Entry 2V5L (X-ray diffraction, 2.40 A resolution); this record covers chain A.

# Chain A
Name: Triosephosphate isomerase
Organism: Trypanosoma brucei brucei
Notes: EC 5.3.1.1
Reference sequence: P04789 (TPIS_TRYBB); residues 1-250 here = UniProt positions 1-250
Amino-acid sequence (250 residues; row label = number of the first residue in the row):
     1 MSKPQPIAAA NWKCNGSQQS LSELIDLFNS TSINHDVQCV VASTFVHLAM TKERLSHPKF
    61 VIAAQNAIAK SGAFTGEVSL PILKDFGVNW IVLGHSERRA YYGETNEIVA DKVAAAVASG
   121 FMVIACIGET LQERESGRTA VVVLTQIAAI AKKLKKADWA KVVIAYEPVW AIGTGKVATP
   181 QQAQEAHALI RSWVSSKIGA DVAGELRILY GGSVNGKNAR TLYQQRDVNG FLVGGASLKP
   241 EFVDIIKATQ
Disordered / not traced: 1
Swiss-Prot annotation at these positions:
  - active site: His95 (Electrophile), Glu167 (Proton acceptor)
  - binding site (substrate): Asn11, Lys13

# Overview
UniProt lists active-site residues His95 and Glu167 and substrate-binding residues Asn11 and Lys13.
Chain A is Triosephosphate isomerase (Trypanosoma brucei brucei); the structure, Structures of the Open and
Closed State of Trypanosomal Triosephosphate Isomerase: as Observed in a New ..., was determined by X-ray
diffraction (same publication as 1TPD and 1TRD).
